PDB entry 7FJ3 | electron microscopy, 4.53 A resolution (low resolution: residue-level contacts below are approximate; hydrogen-bond / salt-bridge calls are withheld) | chains i and j of the 51 polymer chains in the assembly

Chain i:
Molecule: Triplex capsid protein 1
Organism: Suid alphaherpesvirus 1
UniProt: Q85211 (Q85211_9ALPH); residues 1-368 here = UniProt positions 1-368
Sequence (368 residues; row label = number of the first residue in the row):
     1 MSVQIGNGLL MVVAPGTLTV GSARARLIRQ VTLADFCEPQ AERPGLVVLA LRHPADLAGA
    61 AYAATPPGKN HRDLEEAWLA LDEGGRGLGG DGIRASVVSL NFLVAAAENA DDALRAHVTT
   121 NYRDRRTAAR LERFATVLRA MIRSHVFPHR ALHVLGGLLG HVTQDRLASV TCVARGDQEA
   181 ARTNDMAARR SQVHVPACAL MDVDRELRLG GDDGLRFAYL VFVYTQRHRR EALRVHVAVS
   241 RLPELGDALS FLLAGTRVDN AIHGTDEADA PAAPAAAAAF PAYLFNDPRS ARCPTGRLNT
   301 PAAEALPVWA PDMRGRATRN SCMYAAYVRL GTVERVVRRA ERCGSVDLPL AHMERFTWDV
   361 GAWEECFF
Not modelled in the structure: 1-23, 83-93, 341-347

Chain j:
Molecule: Triplex capsid protein 2
Organism: Suid alphaherpesvirus 1
UniProt: G3G8T3 (G3G8T3_9ALPH); numbering as in UniProt (aligned over 1-296)
Sequence (296 residues; row label = number of the first residue in the row):
     1 MEVDIALPTL SPGDLSALQR CEGRVVFLET LRRHATLREV ALPCGGDVLA AMAAYRRRFA
    61 AVITRVTPHR MLATPLGVGG RGQSLVLQNT GPFDLTNGDH VCLVPPLLGD ECLRLTSANL
   121 ELRFPMTLPL AQARELTARV VARAAETLRG GAPARGADVV FSNGRRYQLP PPHRDNAEAA
   181 TRSLVLNMIF LLNEGAVILL SLIPNLLTLG AQDGYANAVI QLGSATRELG QLVRQPPPPL
   241 PQDHARRFCV FEALEAWIAS ASRLGDTLGT RPVARVCIFD GPPTVPPGEK AAVVEV
Not modelled in the structure: 150-156, 226-247
Cystine bridges: C44-C112

Chain i / chain j interface:
Contacting residue pairs (43; chain i residue first):
  R26(i) - G82(j)
  R26(i) - Q83(j)
  R26(i) - S84(j)
  R26(i) - V294(j)
  L27(i) - C277(j)
  L27(i) - F279(j)
  I28(i) - C277(j)
  R29(i) - I278(j)
  R29(i) - F279(j)
  R29(i) - D280(j)
  Q30(i) - N97(j)
  Q30(i) - P283(j)
  R52(i) - A131(j)
  H53(i) - N163(j)
  H53(i) - G164(j)
  A55(i) - G164(j)
  D56(i) - F161(j)
  D56(i) - S162(j)
  G59(i) - F161(j)
  H153(i) - G98(j)
  H153(i) - D99(j)
  V154(i) - R275(j)
  L155(i) - G98(j)
  L155(i) - R275(j)
  T171(i) - F279(j)
  R175(i) - R81(j)
  R175(i) - G82(j)
  R175(i) - E295(j)
  R175(i) - V296(j)
  R257(i) - G223(j)
  R257(i) - S224(j)
  A261(i) - I220(j)
  P274(i) - L207(j)
  P274(i) - T208(j)
  F280(i) - S201(j)
  N286(i) - F248(j)
  R316(i) - L207(j)
  R316(i) - A211(j)
  A317(i) - Y215(j)
  V360(i) - H100(j)
  V360(i) - R275(j)
  G361(i) - H100(j)
  A362(i) - L130(j)
Interface residues without a listed pair, chain i (36 interface residues in all): V31, A50, A60, R150, A174, V258, I262, A270, A278, W309, M313
Interface residues without a listed pair, chain j (39 interface residues in all): E135, V197, L200, L209, A216, V276, G281

Summary:
36 residues of chain i and 39 residues of chain j are in contact.
Here chain i is Triplex capsid protein 1 and chain j is Triplex capsid protein 2, both from Suid
alphaherpesvirus 1. Entry 7FJ3 (Cryo-EM structure of PRV A-capid) was determined by electron microscopy (same
publication as 7FJ1).
